8UEJ - chains IH and IN of the 179 polymer chains in the assembly; structure by electron microscopy, 2.70 A resolution.

# Chain IH (and IN)
Molecule: Coat protein
Organism: Caulobacter phage phiCb5
Notes: chain IN of this document is another copy of the same molecule, construct and numbering; everything in this record applies to it too
Reference sequence: D7RIC2 (D7RIC2_9VIRU); residues 1-122 here correspond to UniProt positions 2-123 (UniProt number = residue number + 1)
Sequence (122 residues; each row starts with the number of its first residue):
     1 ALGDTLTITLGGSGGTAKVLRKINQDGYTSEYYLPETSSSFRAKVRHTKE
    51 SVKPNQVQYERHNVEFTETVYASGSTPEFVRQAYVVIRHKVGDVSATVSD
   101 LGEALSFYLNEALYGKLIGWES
Bound ions: Ca2+ site 1: Gln25, Asp26 (shared with 1 residue of chain IG; 2 residues of chain II); Ca2+ site 2: Glu111 (shared with 1 residue of chain IM)

# How chain IH and chain IN interact
Pairs across the interface - 9 pairs, chain IH then chain IN:
  Ser75(IH) - Gly74(IN)  hydrogen bond (side chain-backbone)
  Gly119(IH) - Ile23(IN)
  Gly119(IH) - Tyr33(IN)
  Trp120(IH) - Ile23(IN)
  Trp120(IH) - Tyr33(IN)
  Glu121(IH) - Arg21(IN)  salt bridge
  Glu121(IH) - Lys22(IN)
  Glu121(IH) - Ile23(IN)
  Ser122(IH) - Ile23(IN)
Also at the interface, not in a pair above, chain IN (7 interface residues in all): Pro35, Ser75

# Overview
Chain IH and chain IN form an interface of 5 and 7 residues respectively; the contacts include 1 hydrogen bond
and 1 salt bridge. Polar pairs include Glu121(IH)-Arg21(IN) and Ser75(IH)-Gly74(IN). Gln25(IH) and Asp26(IH)
coordinate Ca2+ site 1.
Chain IH and chain IN are both Coat protein (Caulobacter phage phiCb5); the structure, ssRNA phage PhiCb5
virion, was determined by electron microscopy (same publication as 8U2B and 8UCR).
